4ZVR - chains B and C of the 6 polymer chains in the assembly; structure by X-ray diffraction, 2.30 A resolution.

Chain B:
Name: Caspase-7
Source organism: Homo sapiens
Notes: EC 3.4.22.60
Reference sequence: P55210 (CASP7_HUMAN); residues 199-303 here = UniProt positions 199-303
Amino-acid sequence (113 residues; row label = number of the first residue in the row):
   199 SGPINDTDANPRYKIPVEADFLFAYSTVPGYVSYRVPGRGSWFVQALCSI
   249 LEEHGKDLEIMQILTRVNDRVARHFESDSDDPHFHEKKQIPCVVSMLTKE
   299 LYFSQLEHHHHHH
Unresolved in the structure: 199-210, 304-311
Differences from the reference sequence: engineered mutation Val230 (Tyr in P55210), Tyr232 (Trp in P55210), Val234 (Ser in P55210), Asp276 (Gln in P55210); expression tag (304-311)

Chain C:
Name: Caspase-7
Source organism: Homo sapiens
Notes: EC 3.4.22.60
Reference sequence: P55210 (CASP7_HUMAN); residues 301-498 here correspond to UniProt positions 1-198 (UniProt number = residue number - 300)
Amino-acid sequence (198 residues; numbered 301 to 498; the number before each row is that of its first residue):
   301 MADDQGCIEEQGVEDSANEDSVDAKPDRSSFVPSLFSKKKKNVTMRSIKT
   351 TRDRVPTYQYNMNFEKLGKCIIINNKNFDKVTGMGVRNGTDKDAEALFKC
   401 FRSLGFDVIVYNDCSCAKMQDLLKKASEEDHTNAACFACILLSHGEENVI
   451 YGKDGVTPIKDLTAHFRGDRCKTLLEKPKLFFIQACRGTELDDGIQAD
Unresolved in the structure: 301-357, 497-498

Chain B / chain C interface:
Residue-residue contacts (14):
  Tyr211(B) - Gln496(C)
  Lys212(B) - Asp493(C)  hydrogen bond (side chain-backbone)
  Lys212(B) - Gly494(C)
  Lys212(B) - Ile495(C)
  Ile213(B) - Gly494(C)
  Ile213(B) - Ile495(C)  hydrogen bond (backbone-backbone)
  Ile213(B) - Gln496(C)
  Pro214(B) - Asp492(C)
  Val215(B) - Asp492(C)  hydrogen bond (backbone-side chain)
  Val215(B) - Gly494(C)
  Glu216(B) - Asp492(C)  hydrogen bond (backbone-side chain)
  Tyr229(B) - Arg467(C)
  Arg264(B) - Tyr358(C)
  Arg271(B) - Glu476(C)  salt bridge
Other interface residues (no listed pair), chain B (10 interface residues in all): Pro227
Other interface residues (no listed pair), chain C (9 interface residues in all): Lys460

Summary:
Chain B and chain C form an interface of 10 and 9 residues respectively; the contacts include 4 hydrogen bonds
and 1 salt bridge. Among the polar pairs are Arg271(B)-Glu476(C), Lys212(B)-Asp493(C) and Val215(B)-Asp492(C).
Here chain B is Caspase-7 and chain C is Caspase-7, both from Homo sapiens. Entry 4ZVR (Caspase-7 Variant 4
(V4) with reprogrammed substrate specificity due to Y230V/W232Y/S234V/Q276D substitutions bound to DEVD
inhibitor) was determined by X-ray diffraction, deposited together with 4ZVO, 4ZVP, 4ZVQ, 4ZVS, 4ZVT and 4ZVU.
